PDB entry 5YIF | X-ray diffraction, 2.45 A resolution | chain A

[Chain A]
Name: Pyruvylated beta-D-galactosidase
Organism: Bacillus sp
Sequence (475 residues; row label = number of the first residue in the row):
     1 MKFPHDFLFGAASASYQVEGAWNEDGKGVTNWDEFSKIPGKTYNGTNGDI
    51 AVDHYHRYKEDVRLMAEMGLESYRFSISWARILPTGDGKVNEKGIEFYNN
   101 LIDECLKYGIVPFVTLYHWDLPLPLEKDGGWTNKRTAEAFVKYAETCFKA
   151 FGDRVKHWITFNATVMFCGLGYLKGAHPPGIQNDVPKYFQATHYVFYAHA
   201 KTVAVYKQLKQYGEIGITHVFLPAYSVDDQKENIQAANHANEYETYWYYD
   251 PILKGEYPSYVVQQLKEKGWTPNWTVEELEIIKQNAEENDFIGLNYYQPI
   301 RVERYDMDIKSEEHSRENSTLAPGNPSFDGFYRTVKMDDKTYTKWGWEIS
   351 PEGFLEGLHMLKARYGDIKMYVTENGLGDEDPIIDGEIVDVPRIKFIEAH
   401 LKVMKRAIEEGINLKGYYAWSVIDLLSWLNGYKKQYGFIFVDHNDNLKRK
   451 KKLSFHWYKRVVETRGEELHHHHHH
Not modelled in the structure: 311-320, 470-475
Residues lining bound ligands: 8VR ((2R,4aR,6R,7R,8R,8aR)-2-methyl-6,7,8-tris(oxidanyl)-4,4a,6,7,8,8a-hexahydropyrano[3,2-d][1,3]dioxine-2-carboxylic acid): Gln-17, His-118, Trp-119, Asn-162, Ala-163, Val-220, Asn-295, Tyr-297, Trp-347, Glu-374, Trp-420, Ser-427, Trp-428, Asn-430, Lys-434, Tyr-436
Reported in the primary citation:
  - catalytic residues: Glu-374
  - binding site for 8VR: Gln-17, His-118, Asn-162, Glu-374, Trp-420, Ser-427, Trp-428, Lys-434, Tyr-436
  - binding site for 8VR: Asn-430 (proposed by the authors, not directly observed)
  - specificity-determining residues: Ser-427

[Summary]
Chain A binds compound 8VR. From the paper: the catalytic residue Glu-374; a binding site for 8VR at Gln-17,
His-118 and Asn-162 among others.
Chain A is Pyruvylated beta-D-galactosidase (Bacillus sp); the structure, Pyruvylated beta-D-galactosidase
from Bacillus sp. HMA207, E163A mutant pyruvylated beta-D-galactose complex, was determined by X-ray
diffraction, deposited together with 5YHS.
